4X4I - chains D and E of the 6 polymer chains in the assembly; structure by X-ray diffraction, 2.80 A resolution.

Chain D:
Protein: Regulatory protein
From: Enterobacter sp. RFL1396
UniProt: Q8GGH0 (Q8GGH0_9ENTR); residue numbers follow UniProt; this construct covers 1-79
Chain sequence (82 residues; each row starts with the number of its first residue; numbers below 1 keep their minus sign (Gly-2 is residue -2)):
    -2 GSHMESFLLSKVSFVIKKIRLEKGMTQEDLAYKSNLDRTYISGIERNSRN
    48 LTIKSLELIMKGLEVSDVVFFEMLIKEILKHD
Not modelled in the structure: -2 to 1, 78-79
Construct notes: expression tag (-2 to 0)

Chain E:
Molecule: 35-nt DNA strand
Sequence (35 nucleotides; row label = number of the first residue in the row):
     1 ATGTGACTTATAGTCCGTGTGATTATAGTCAACAT

Chain D / chain E interface:
Residue-residue contacts (13):
  Leu33(D) with DT29(E), phosphate contact
  Asp34(D) with DC30(E), phosphate contact
  Thr36(D) with DC30(E), base contact; DA31(E), base contact
  Tyr37(D) with DG28(E), hydrogen bond to the phosphate; DT29(E), base contact
  Arg46(D) with DG28(E), hydrogen bond to the base; DT29(E), base contact
  Asn47(D) with DA27(E), hydrogen bond to the phosphate
  Leu48(D) with DG28(E), phosphate contact
  Thr49(D) with DA27(E), phosphate contact; DG28(E), hydrogen bond to the phosphate
  Ser52(D) with DG28(E), hydrogen bond to the phosphate
Other interface residues (no listed pair), chain E (6 interface residues in all): DA32

In short:
9 residues of chain D and 6 residues of chain E are in contact; the contacts include 5 hydrogen bonds. Polar
pairs include Arg46(D)-DG28(E), Tyr37(D)-DG28(E) and Asn47(D)-DA27(E).
Chain D is Regulatory protein (Enterobacter sp. RFL1396) and chain E is a 35-nt DNA strand; the structure,
RADIATION DAMAGE TO THE NUCLEOPROTEIN COMPLEX C.Esp1396I: DOSE (DWD) 44.6 MGy, was determined by X-ray
diffraction (same publication as 4X4B, 4X4C, 4X4D, 4X4E, 4X4F, 4X4G and 4X4H).
